8CUS - chains A and B; structure by X-ray diffraction, 3.98 A resolution.

== Chain A ==
Molecule: I432-1(NaCl) Chain A
From: synthetic construct
Sequence (148 residues; numbered -8 to 139; the number before each row is that of its first residue; numbers below 1 keep their minus sign (Met-8 is residue -8)):
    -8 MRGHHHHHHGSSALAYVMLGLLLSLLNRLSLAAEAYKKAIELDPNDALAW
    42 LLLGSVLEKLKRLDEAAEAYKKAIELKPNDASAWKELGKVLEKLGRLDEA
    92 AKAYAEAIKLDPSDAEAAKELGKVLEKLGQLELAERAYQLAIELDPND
Disordered / not traced: -8 to 2, 138-139

== Chain B ==
Molecule: I432-1(NaCl) Chain B
From: synthetic construct
Sequence (216 residues; each row starts with the number of its first residue; numbers below 1 keep their minus sign (Met-12 is residue -12)):
   -12 MRGHHHHHHGSSKMEELFKKHKIVAVLRANSVEEAKEKALAVFRGGVHLI
    38 EITFTVPDADTVIKELSFLKEKGAIIGAGTVTSLEQCQKAVESGAEFIVS
    88 PHLDPEISKFCKINGVFYMPGVMTPTELVKAMKLGHTILKLFPGEVVGPQ
   138 FVKAMKGPFPNVKFVPTGGVNDQNVCEWFKAGVLAVGVGSALVKGTPEQV
   188 EMLAVLFVAKIAGCTE
Disordered / not traced: -12 to 0, 202-203
Disulfide bonds: Cys163-Cys201

== Interface between chain A and chain B ==
Pairs across the interface (20; chain A residue first):
  Ala92(A) with Met189(B)
  Ile99(A) with Ala196(B), hydrophobic
  Lys100(A) with Arg31(B), hydrogen bond (side chain-backbone); Glu188(B), salt bridge; Val192(B)
  Pro103(A) with Ala196(B), hydrophobic; Ala199(B), hydrophobic
  Gln121(A) with Gln186(B)
  Leu124(A) with Gln186(B); Met189(B), hydrophobic; Leu193(B)
  Arg127(A) with Asp159(B), salt bridge; Ala178(B); Leu190(B); Phe194(B)
  Ala128(A) with Leu193(B), hydrophobic
  Gln130(A) with Gln160(B)
  Leu131(A) with Leu193(B); Ala196(B), hydrophobic
  Glu134(A) with Lys197(B)
Other interface residues (no listed pair), chain A (12 interface residues in all): Leu112

== Overview ==
The interface between chain A and chain B involves 12 residues on one side and 14 on the other, with 1
hydrogen bond and 2 salt bridges. Among the polar pairs are Lys100(A)-Glu188(B), Arg127(A)-Asp159(B) and
Lys100(A)-Arg31(B).
Here chain A is I432-1(NaCl) Chain A and chain B is I432-1(NaCl) Chain B, both from synthetic construct. Entry
8CUS (Accurate computational design of genetically encoded 3D protein crystals) was determined by X-ray
diffraction, deposited together with 8CUT, 8CUU, 8CUV, 8CUW, 8CWS, 8CWY and 3 further entries.
